Entry 7M8Q (X-ray diffraction, 2.08 A resolution); this record covers chains A and D of the 8 polymer chains in the assembly.

[Chain A]
Protein: Methane monooxygenase component A alpha chain
Source organism: Methylosinus trichosporium OB3b
UniProt: A0A2D2D5X0 (A0A2D2D5X0_METTR); residues 12-526 here = UniProt positions 12-526
Chain sequence (515 residues; row label = number of the first residue in the row):
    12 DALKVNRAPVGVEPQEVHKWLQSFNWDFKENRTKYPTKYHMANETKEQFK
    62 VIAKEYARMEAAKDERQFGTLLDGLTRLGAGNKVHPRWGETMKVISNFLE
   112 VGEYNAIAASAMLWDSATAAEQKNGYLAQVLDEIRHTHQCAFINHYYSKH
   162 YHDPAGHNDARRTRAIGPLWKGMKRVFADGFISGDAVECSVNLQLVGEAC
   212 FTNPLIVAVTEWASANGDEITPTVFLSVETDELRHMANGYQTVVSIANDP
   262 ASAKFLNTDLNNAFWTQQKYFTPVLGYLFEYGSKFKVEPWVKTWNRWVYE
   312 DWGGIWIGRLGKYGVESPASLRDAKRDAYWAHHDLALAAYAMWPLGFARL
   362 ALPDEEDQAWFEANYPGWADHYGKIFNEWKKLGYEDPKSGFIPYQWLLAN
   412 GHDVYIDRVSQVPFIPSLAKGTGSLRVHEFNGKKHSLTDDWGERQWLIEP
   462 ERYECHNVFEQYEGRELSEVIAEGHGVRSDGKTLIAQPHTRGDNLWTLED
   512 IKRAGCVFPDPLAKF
Metal / ion sites: Fe ion site 1: E114, E144, H147 (together with benzoic acid); Fe ion site 2: E144, E209, E243, H246 (together with benzoic acid)
Small-molecule neighbours: benzoic acid (BEZ): L110, G113, E114, A117, E144, H147, F188, F192, L204, G208, E209, T213, L216, E243, H246

[Chain D]
Protein: Methane monooxygenase regulatory protein B
Source organism: Methylosinus trichosporium OB3b
UniProt: A0A2D2D0T8 (A0A2D2D0T8_METTR); residue numbers follow UniProt; this construct covers 2-138
Chain sequence (137 residues; each row starts with the number of its first residue):
     2 SSAHNAYNAGIMQKTGKAFADEFFAEENQVVHESNAVVLVLMKSDEIDAI
    52 IEDIVLKGGKAKNPSIVVEDKAGFWWIKADGAIEIDAAEAGELLGKPFSV
   102 YDLLINVSSTVGRAYTLGTKFTITSELMGLDRALTDI
Disordered / not traced: 2, 135-138
Modified positions: W76 (fluorotryptophane; FTR); W77 (fluorotryptophane; FTR)

[Interface between chain A and chain D]
Contacting residue pairs (118; chain A residue first):
  P25(A) with Y102(D)
  Q26(A) with Y102(D)
  Q59(A) with A115(D); Y116(D); T117(D)
  F60(A) with L105(D), hydrophobic; A115(D); Y116(D); T117(D)
  K61(A) with Y102(D), hydrogen bond (backbone-side chain)
  E66(A) with Y102(D)
  R69(A) with S100(D); Y102(D); D103(D), salt bridge
  M70(A) with Y102(D), hydrophobic
  A73(A) with I106(D), hydrophobic
  K74(A) with I106(D)
  R77(A) with S45(D); E47(D), salt bridge; N107(D), hydrogen bond
  N214(A) with S110(D), hydrogen bond; V112(D)
  V218(A) with V41(D), hydrophobic; F75(D)
  T221(A) with F75(D)
  E222(A) with K72(D)
  L237(A) with M43(D); G74(D); F75(D), hydrophobic; S109(D), hydrogen bond (backbone-side chain)
  S238(A) with M43(D)
  E240(A) with S109(D); S110(D)
  T241(A) with L105(D); I106(D); V108(D); S109(D), hydrogen bond (backbone-backbone)
  L244(A) with V108(D); S109(D); S110(D); T111(D); F122(D), hydrophobic
  M247(A) with T111(D)
  Y251(A) with R114(D); L128(D); M129(D), hydrogen bond (side chain-backbone)
  V255(A) with M129(D); G130(D); L131(D), hydrophobic
  N259(A) with G130(D); L131(D)
  E299(A) with Y8(D), hydrogen bond
  V302(A) with F20(D), hydrophobic; F24(D), hydrophobic
  K303(A) with M13(D), hydrogen bond (side chain-backbone); K15(D), hydrogen bond (side chain-backbone); T16(D); F20(D)
  N306(A) with I12(D); M13(D); F24(D)
  R307(A) with Y8(D), hydrogen bond (side chain-backbone); M13(D); K79(D)
  W308(A) with Y8(D); V41(D), hydrophobic; W77(D); V112(D), hydrophobic
  Y310(A) with N29(D), hydrogen bond (side chain-backbone); V31(D), hydrogen bond (side chain-backbone); H33(D), hydrogen bond
  E311(A) with I12(D)
  D312(A) with V39(D); K79(D), salt bridge; V112(D)
  G314(A) with V32(D)
  G315(A) with H33(D); E34(D); S35(D), hydrogen bond (backbone-backbone)
  I316(A) with A37(D); V39(D), hydrophobic; V112(D); G113(D); R114(D), hydrogen bond (backbone-side chain)
  W317(A) with G113(D); R114(D)
  I318(A) with V32(D), hydrophobic
  G319(A) with V32(D); E34(D)
  R320(A) with E34(D), salt bridge; S35(D); S126(D), hydrogen bond (side chain-backbone); E127(D); L128(D); D132(D), salt bridge
  L321(A) with L128(D), hydrophobic; L131(D), hydrophobic
  K323(A) with E34(D)
  Y324(A) with L128(D), hydrophobic; L131(D), hydrogen bond (side chain-backbone); D132(D), hydrogen bond
  S328(A) with V31(D); V32(D), hydrogen bond (side chain-backbone)
  L332(A) with Q30(D); V31(D), hydrophobic; V32(D), hydrophobic
  R333(A) with E27(D), salt bridge; Q30(D)
  K336(A) with F24(D), hydrogen bond (side chain-backbone); F25(D); N29(D), hydrogen bond (side chain-backbone); Q30(D)
  R337(A) with F25(D)
  Y340(A) with A21(D); F25(D), hydrophobic
  A374(A) with G17(D)
  P377(A) with G17(D); K18(D)
Other interface residues (no listed pair), chain A (58 interface residues in all): S225, T234, A248, A258, W305, W313, A339
Other interface residues (no listed pair), chain D (59 interface residues in all): A7, Q14, E28, V38, A73

[Summary]
58 residues of chain A and 59 residues of chain D are in contact, with 21 hydrogen bonds and 6 salt bridges.
Polar contacts include R69(A)-D103(D), R77(A)-E47(D) and D312(A)-K79(D). Bound to chain A: benzoic acid.
Chain A is Methane monooxygenase component A alpha chain and chain D is Methane monooxygenase regulatory
protein B, both from Methylosinus trichosporium OB3b; the structure, Complex structure of Methane
monooxygenase hydroxylase and regulatory subunit with fluorosubstituted tryptophans, was determined by X-ray
diffraction together with 7M8R from the same study.
